PDB entry 8XJ7 | electron microscopy, 2.74 A resolution | chains D and E of the 7 polymer chains in the assembly

[Chain D (and E)]
Molecule: Monkeypox virus E5
Organism: Monkeypox virus
Notes: chain E of this document is another copy of the same molecule, construct and numbering; everything in this record applies to it too
Reference sequence: Q5IXS3 (Q5IXS3_MONPV); numbering as in UniProt (aligned over 1-785)
Chain sequence (785 residues; each row starts with the number of its first residue):
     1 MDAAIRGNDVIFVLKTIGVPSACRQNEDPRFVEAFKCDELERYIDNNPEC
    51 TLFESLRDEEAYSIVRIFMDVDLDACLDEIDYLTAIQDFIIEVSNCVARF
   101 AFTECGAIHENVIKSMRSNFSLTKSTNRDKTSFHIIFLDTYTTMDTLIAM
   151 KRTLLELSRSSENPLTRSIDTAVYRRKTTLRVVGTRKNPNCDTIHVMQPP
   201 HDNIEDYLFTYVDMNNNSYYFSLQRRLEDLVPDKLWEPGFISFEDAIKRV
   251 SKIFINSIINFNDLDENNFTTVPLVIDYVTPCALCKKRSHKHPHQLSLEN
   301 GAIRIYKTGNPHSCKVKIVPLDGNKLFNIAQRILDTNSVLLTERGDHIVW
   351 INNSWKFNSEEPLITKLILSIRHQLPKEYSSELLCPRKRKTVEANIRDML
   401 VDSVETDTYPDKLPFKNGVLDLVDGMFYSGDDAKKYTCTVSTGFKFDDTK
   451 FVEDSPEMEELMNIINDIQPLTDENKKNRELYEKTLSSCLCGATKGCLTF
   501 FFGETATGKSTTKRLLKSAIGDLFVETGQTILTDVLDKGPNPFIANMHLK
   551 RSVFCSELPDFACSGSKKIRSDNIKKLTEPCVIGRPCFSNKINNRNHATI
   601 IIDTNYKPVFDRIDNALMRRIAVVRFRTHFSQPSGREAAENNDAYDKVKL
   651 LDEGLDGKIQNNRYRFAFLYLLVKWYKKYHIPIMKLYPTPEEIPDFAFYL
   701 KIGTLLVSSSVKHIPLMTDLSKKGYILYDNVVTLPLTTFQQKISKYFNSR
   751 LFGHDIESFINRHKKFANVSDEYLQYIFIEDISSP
Disordered / not traced: 1-323, 766-772, 783-785 (chain E: 1-323, 535-541, 564-566, 584-593, 708-785)
Residues lining bound ligands:
  - AMP-PNP (ANP; phosphoaminophosphonic acid-adenylate ester), molecule 1: Ile464, Asp467, Ile468, Glu504, Thr505, Ala506, Thr507, Gly508, Lys509, Ser510, Thr511, Arg514, Glu557, Asn605, Phe630, Leu650, Leu651, Asp652, Leu655, Asp656
  - AMP-PNP (ANP), molecule 2: Ala616, Arg619, Arg620
What the authors report for this chain:
  - binding site for the 70-nt DNA strand: Arg585, Phe588
  - binding site for AMP-PNP: Thr505, Thr507, Lys509, Ser510, Thr511, Asn605, Arg619, Arg620, Phe630, Asp652, Leu655
  - mutagenesis - R585A (less than 3%), F588A (less than 3%): decreased catalytic activity on forked DNA
  - mutagenesis - T511A: unchanged catalytic activity
  - mutagenesis - T505A (40%-60%), T507A (40%-60%), K509A, S510A, N605A, R619A/R620A, F630A, L655A (40%-60%): decreased catalytic activity

[Chain D / chain E interface]
Residue-residue contacts (23):
  Asn352(D) with Val401(E)
  Thr365(D) with Asp398(E), hydrogen bond
  Lys366(D) with Arg397(E); Asp398(E); Leu400(E), hydrogen bond (side chain-backbone)
  Leu369(D) with Phe327(E), hydrophobic; Asp398(E)
  Arg372(D) with Phe327(E)
  Leu384(D) with Phe327(E), hydrophobic; Asn395(E)
  Pro386(D) with Thr391(E); Asn395(E)
  Arg389(D) with Asn395(E), hydrogen bond; Asp398(E), salt bridge
  Thr505(D) with Asn615(E); Ala616(E), hydrogen bond (side chain-backbone); Arg619(E)
  Glu526(D) with Ile583(E)
  Phe543(D) with Ile583(E), hydrophobic
  Cys563(D) with Arg612(E), hydrogen bond
  Tyr606(D) with Asp614(E), hydrogen bond
  Asn641(D) with Val707(E)
  Glu653(D) with Lys685(E)
Other interface residues (no listed pair), chain D (22 interface residues in all): Ile351, Lys356, Ala506, Lys517, Thr527, Gly528, Ala638
Other interface residues (no listed pair), chain E (23 interface residues in all): Asn324, Leu341, Ala394, Met399, Lys575, Cys581, Gly703, Leu706

[In short]
The interface between chain D and chain E involves 22 residues on one side and 23 on the other; the contacts
include 6 hydrogen bonds and 1 salt bridge. Polar contacts include Arg389(D)-Asp398(E), Thr365(D)-Asp398(E)
and Lys366(D)-Leu400(E). The paper reports a binding site for AMP-PNP at Thr505(D), Thr507(D) and Lys509(D)
among others; T505A, T507A and K509A of chain D, among others, reduce catalytic activity; 11 substitutions
were tested in all.
Chain D and chain E are both Monkeypox virus E5 (Monkeypox virus); the structure, The Cryo-EM structure of
MPXV E5 in complex with DNA, was determined by electron microscopy together with 8XIF, 8XIG, 8XJ6 and 8XJ8
from the same study.
